PDB entry 3I9M | X-ray diffraction, 1.75 A resolution | chain A

[Chain A]
Protein: ADP-ribosyl cyclase 1
Organism: Homo sapiens
Notes: EC 3.2.2.5; fragment: extracellular domain, enzymatic domain, residues 45-300
Reference sequence: P28907 (CD38_HUMAN); residues 45-300 here = UniProt positions 45-300
Sequence (262 residues; numbered 39 to 300; the number before each row is that of its first residue):
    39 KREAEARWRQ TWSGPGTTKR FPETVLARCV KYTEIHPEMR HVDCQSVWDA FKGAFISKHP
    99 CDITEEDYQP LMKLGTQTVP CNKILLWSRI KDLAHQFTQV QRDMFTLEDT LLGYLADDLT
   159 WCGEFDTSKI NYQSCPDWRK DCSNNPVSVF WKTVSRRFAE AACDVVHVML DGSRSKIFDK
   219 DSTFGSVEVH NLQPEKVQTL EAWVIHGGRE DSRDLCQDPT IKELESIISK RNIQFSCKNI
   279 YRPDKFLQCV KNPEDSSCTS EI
Disordered / not traced: 39-44, 297-300
Disulfide bonds: C67-C82, C99-C180, C119-C201, C160-C173, C254-C275, C287-C296
Glycans and other covalent adducts: compound AVU linked to E226
Sequence notes: expression tag (39-44); engineered mutation T49 (Gln in P28907), D100 (Asn in P28907), D164 (Asn in P28907), D209 (Asn in P28907), D219 (Asn in P28907)
Small-molecule neighbours: AVU ([(2R,3S,4R,5R)-5-(6-amino-9H-purin-9-yl)-3,4-dihydroxytetrahydrofuran-2-yl]methyl [(2R,3R,4R)-4-fluoro-3-hydroxytetrahydrofuran-2-yl]methyl dihydrogen diphosphate): W125, S126, R127, K129, L145, E146, A154, D155, D156, V185, S186, W189, S193, S220, T221, F222
From the paper describing this entry:
  - catalytic residues: E226
  - specificity-determining residues: T221 (proposed by the authors, not directly observed)
  - binding site for AVU: W125, S126, R127, E146, D155, W189, T221, F222, E226

[Overview]
Covalently linked compound AVU: at E226. From the paper: the catalytic residue E226; a binding site for AVU at
W125, S126 and R127 among others.
Chain A is ADP-ribosyl cyclase 1 (Homo sapiens); the structure, Crystal structure of human CD38 complexed with
an analog ara-2'F-ADPR, was determined by X-ray diffraction together with 3I9J, 3I9K, 3I9L and 3I9N from the
same study.
